PDB entry 7C2E | electron microscopy, 4.20 A resolution (low resolution: residue-level contacts below are approximate; hydrogen-bond / salt-bridge calls are withheld) | chains A and R of the 5 polymer chains in the assembly

== Chain A ==
Name: Guanine nucleotide-binding protein G(s) subunit alpha isoforms short
Organism: Homo sapiens
Amino-acid sequence (394 residues; row label = number of the first residue in the row):
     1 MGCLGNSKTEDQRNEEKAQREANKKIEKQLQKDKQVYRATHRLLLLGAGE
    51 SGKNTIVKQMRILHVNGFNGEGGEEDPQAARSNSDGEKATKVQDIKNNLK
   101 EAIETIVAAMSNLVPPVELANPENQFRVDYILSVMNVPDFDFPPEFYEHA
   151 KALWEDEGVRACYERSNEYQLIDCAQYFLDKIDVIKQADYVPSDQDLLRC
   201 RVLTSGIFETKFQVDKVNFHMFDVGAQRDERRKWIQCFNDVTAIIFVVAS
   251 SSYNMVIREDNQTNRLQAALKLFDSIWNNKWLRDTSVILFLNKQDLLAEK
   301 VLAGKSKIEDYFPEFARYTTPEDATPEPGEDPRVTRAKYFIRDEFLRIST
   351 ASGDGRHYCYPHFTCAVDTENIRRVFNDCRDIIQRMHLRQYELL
Unresolved in the structure: 1-10, 48-204, 250-263, 294-307, 365-370

== Chain R ==
Name: Glucagon-like peptide 1 receptor
Organism: Homo sapiens
Notes: engineered mutation(s): L260F
UniProtKB: P43220 (GLP1R_HUMAN); residue numbers follow UniProt; this construct covers 24-463
Amino-acid sequence (491 residues; row label = number of the first residue in the row; numbers below 1 keep their minus sign (Met-8 is residue -8)):
    -8 MKTIIALSYIFCLVFADYKDDDDLEVLFQGPARPQGATVSLWETVQKWRE
    42 YRRQCQRSLTEDPPPATDLFCNRTFDEYACWPDGEPGSFVNVSCPWYLPW
    92 ASSVPQGHVYRFCTAEGLWLQKDNSSLPWRDLSECEESKRGERSSPEEQL
   142 LFLYIIYTVGYALSFSALVIASAILLGFRHLHCTRNYIHLNLFASFILRA
   192 LSVFIKDAALKWMYSTAAQQHQWDGLLSYQDSLSCRLVFLLMQYCVAANY
   242 YWLLVEGVYLYTLLAFSVFSEQWIFRLYVSIGWGVPLLFVVPWGIVKYLY
   292 EDEGCWTRNSNMNYWLIIRLPILFAIGVNFLIFVRVICIVVSKLKANLMC
   342 KTDIKCRLAKSTLTLIPLLGTHEVIFAFVMDEHARGTLRFIKLFTELSFT
   392 SFQGLMVAILYCFVNNEVQLEFRKSWERWRLEHLHIQRDSSMKPLKCPTS
   442 SLSSGATAGSSMYTATCQASCSPAGLEVLFQGPHHHHHHHH
Unresolved in the structure: -8 to 29, 129-136, 338-343, 424-482
Sequence notes: initiating methionine (-8); expression tag (-7 to 23, 464-482); conflict Phe260 (Leu in P43220)
Disulfides: Cys46-Cys71, Cys62-Cys104, Cys85-Cys126, Cys226-Cys296
Ligand contacts: FFR (2-[[4-[6-[(4-cyano-2-fluoranyl-phenyl)methoxy]pyridin-2-yl]-3,6-dihydro-2H-pyridin-1-yl]methyl]-3-[[(2S)-oxetan-2-yl]methyl]imidazo[4,5-b]pyridine-5-carboxylic acid): Leu32, Trp33, Val36, Gln37, Glu138, Leu141, Lys197, Leu201, Met204, Tyr205, Leu218, Asp222, Cys226, Phe230, Cys296, Thr298, Arg380, Phe381, Leu384, Phe385
What the authors report for this chain:
  - binding site for FFR: Leu32, Trp33, Val36, Gln37, Glu138, Leu141, Lys197, Leu201, Met204, Leu218, Phe230, Thr298, Arg380, Phe381, Leu384, Phe385
  - specificity-determining residues: Trp33

== How chain A and chain R interact ==
Residue-residue contacts - 20 pairs, chain A then chain R:
  Lys34(A) - Glu262(R)
  Gln35(A) - Ser261(R)
  Arg38(A) - Phe260(R)
  Arg38(A) - Glu262(R)
  Asp381(A) - Lys334(R)
  Gln384(A) - Leu255(R)
  Gln384(A) - Lys334(R)
  Arg385(A) - Lys334(R)
  Gln390(A) - Arg176(R)
  Tyr391(A) - Arg176(R)
  Tyr391(A) - His180(R)
  Tyr391(A) - Tyr250(R)
  Tyr391(A) - Leu251(R)
  Tyr391(A) - Leu254(R)
  Glu392(A) - Asn406(R)
  Glu392(A) - Asn407(R)
  Leu393(A) - Ser352(R)
  Leu393(A) - Thr355(R)
  Leu394(A) - Val331(R)
  Leu394(A) - Arg348(R)
Interface residues without a listed pair, chain A (15 interface residues in all): Gln31, Ile383, His387, Leu388
Interface residues without a listed pair, chain R (22 interface residues in all): Ala256, Ser258, Gln263, Val327, Ile330, Leu356

== Overview ==
Chain A and chain R form an interface of 15 and 22 residues respectively. Ligands of chain R: compound FFR.
From the paper: a binding site for FFR at Leu32(R), Trp33(R) and Val36(R) among others; the specificity
determinant Trp33(R).
Here chain A is Guanine nucleotide-binding protein G(s) subunit alpha isoforms short and chain R is
Glucagon-like peptide 1 receptor, both from Homo sapiens. Entry 7C2E (GLP-1R-Gs complex structure with a small
molecule full agonist) was determined by electron microscopy.
